PDB entry 3AZG | X-ray diffraction, 2.40 A resolution | chains E and I of the 10 polymer chains in the assembly

# Chain E
Name: Histone H3.1
Source organism: Homo sapiens
Reference sequence: P68431 (H31_HUMAN); residues 0-135 here correspond to UniProt positions 1-136 (UniProt number = residue number + 1)
Chain sequence (139 residues; row label = number of the first residue in the row; numbers below 1 keep their minus sign (Gly-3 is residue -3)):
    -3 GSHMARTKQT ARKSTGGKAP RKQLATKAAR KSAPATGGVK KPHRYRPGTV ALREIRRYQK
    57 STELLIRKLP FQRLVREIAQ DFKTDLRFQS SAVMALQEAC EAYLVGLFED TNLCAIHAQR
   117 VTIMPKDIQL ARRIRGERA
Not modelled in the structure: -3 to 36
Differences from the reference sequence: expression tag (-3 to -1); engineered mutation Gln115 (Lys116 in P68431)
Metal / ion sites: Mn2+ near Asp77 (its only coordinating residue here)

# Chain I
Molecule: 146-nt DNA strand
Sequence (146 nucleotides; numbered 1 to 146; the number before each row is that of its first residue):
     1 ATCAATATCC ACCTGCAGAT TCTACCAAAA GTGTATTTGG AAACTGCTCC ATCAAAAGGC
    61 ATGTTCAGCT GAATTCAGCT GAACATGCCT TTTGATGGAG CAGTTTCCAA ATACACTTTT
   121 GGTAGAATCT GCAGGTGGAT ATTGAT
Not modelled in the structure: 146
Metal / ion sites: Mn2+ site 1 near DG78 (its only coordinating residue here); Mn2+ site 2 near DG100 (its only coordinating residue here); Mn2+ site 3 near DG121 (its only coordinating residue here)

# Interface between chain E and chain I
Contacting residue pairs (29; chain E residue first):
  Lys37(E) with DA5(I), sugar contact
  His39(E) with DA5(I), phosphate contact; DT6(I), phosphate contact
  Arg40(E) with DG81(I), base contact; DA82(I), hydrogen bond to the base; DA83(I), hydrogen bond to the sugar
  Tyr41(E) with DT6(I), hydrogen bond to the sugar; DA7(I), sugar contact; DA82(I), sugar contact; DA83(I), hydrogen bond to the phosphate
  Arg42(E) with DA82(I), phosphate contact
  Pro43(E) with DG81(I), phosphate contact; DA82(I), sugar contact
  Gly44(E) with DG81(I), hydrogen bond to the phosphate; DA82(I), hydrogen bond to the phosphate
  Thr45(E) with DA82(I), hydrogen bond to the phosphate
  Val46(E) with DA82(I), hydrogen bond to the phosphate; DA83(I), phosphate contact
  Ala47(E) with DA82(I), hydrogen bond to the phosphate
  Arg49(E) with DA7(I), hydrogen bond to the phosphate; DT8(I), salt bridge to the phosphate
  Arg63(E) with DT90(I), phosphate contact; DT91(I), salt bridge to the phosphate
  Lys64(E) with DT91(I), hydrogen bond to the phosphate
  Leu65(E) with DT90(I), phosphate contact; DT91(I), hydrogen bond to the phosphate
  Pro66(E) with DT90(I), sugar contact
  Arg69(E) with DT90(I), salt bridge to the phosphate
  Arg83(E) with DA99(I), sugar contact
Also at the interface, not in a pair above, chain I (11 interface residues in all): DG100

# In short
17 residues of chain E face 11 of chain I across their interface, with 12 hydrogen bonds and 3 salt bridges.
Polar contacts include Arg40(E)-DA82(I), Arg40(E)-DA83(I) and Tyr41(E)-DT6(I).
Chain E is Histone H3.1 (Homo sapiens) and chain I is a 146-nt DNA strand; the structure, Crystal Structure of
Human Nucleosome Core Particle Containing H3K115Q mutation, was determined by X-ray diffraction together with
3AYW, 3AZE, 3AZF, 3AZH, 3AZJ, 3AZK and 3 further entries from the same study.
